PDB entry 7V6W | X-ray diffraction, 2.55 A resolution | chains B and H of the 8 polymer chains in the assembly

== Chain B ==
Name: Antitoxin
Source organism: Staphylococcus aureus (strain NCTC 8325 / PS 47)
Reference sequence: Q2FVF7 (Q2FVF7_STAA8); numbering as in UniProt (aligned over 1-85)
Chain sequence (85 residues; row label = number of the first residue in the row):
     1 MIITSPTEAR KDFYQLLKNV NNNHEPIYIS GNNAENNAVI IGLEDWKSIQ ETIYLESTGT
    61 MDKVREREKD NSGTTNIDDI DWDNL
Reported in the primary citation:
  - binding site for the 26-nt DNA strand (chain H): Thr-7, Arg-10, Tyr-14
  - binding site for the 26-nt DNA strand: Pro-6, Thr-7, Arg-10, Tyr-14, Lys-18, Asn-32
  - specificity-determining residues: Thr-7, Arg-10, Tyr-14
  - self-association interface (contacts with another copy of this molecule); pairs are residue here / residue on that copy: Thr-7/Tyr-14 (hydrogen bond)
  - binding site for the 26-nt DNA strand: Pro-6, Thr-7

== Chain H ==
Molecule: 26-nt DNA strand
Sequence (26 nucleotides; numbered 1 to 26; the number before each row is that of its first residue):
     1 ATAGCGTACG CACTTGAGTA CGTCAA
Unresolved in the structure: 26

== Chain B / chain H interface ==
Residue-residue contacts (7):
  Arg-10(B) / DA20(H)  base contact
  Lys-11(B) / DT19(H)  base contact
  Tyr-14(B) / DG16(H)  sugar contact
  Tyr-14(B) / DA17(H)  hydrogen bond to the base
  Tyr-14(B) / DG18(H)  phosphate contact
  Gln-15(B) / DG18(H)  phosphate contact
  Lys-18(B) / DA17(H)  salt bridge to the phosphate
Interface residues without a listed pair, chain H (6 interface residues in all): DC21

== In short ==
5 residues of chain B face 6 of chain H across their interface, with 1 hydrogen bond and 1 salt bridge. Polar
pairs include Tyr-14(B)/DA17(H) and Lys-18(B)/DA17(H). The paper reports a binding site for the 26-nt DNA
strand at Pro-6(B), Thr-7(B) and Arg-10(B) among others; a binding site for the 26-nt DNA strand (chain H) at
Thr-7(B), Arg-10(B) and Tyr-14(B).
Here chain B is Antitoxin (Staphylococcus aureus (strain NCTC 8325 / PS 47)) and chain H is a 26-nt DNA
strand. Entry 7V6W (Crystal structure of heterohexameric Sa2YoeB-Sa2YefM complex bound to 26bp-DNA) was
determined by X-ray diffraction (same publication as 7V5Y and 7V5Z).
